Entry 1IOS (X-ray diffraction, 1.76 A resolution); this record covers chain A.

# Chain A
Name: Lysozyme C
Organism: Gallus gallus
Notes: EC 3.2.1.17
UniProtKB: P00698 (LYSC_CHICK); residues 1-129 here correspond to UniProt positions 19-147 (UniProt number = residue number + 18)
Chain sequence (129 residues; row label = number of the first residue in the row):
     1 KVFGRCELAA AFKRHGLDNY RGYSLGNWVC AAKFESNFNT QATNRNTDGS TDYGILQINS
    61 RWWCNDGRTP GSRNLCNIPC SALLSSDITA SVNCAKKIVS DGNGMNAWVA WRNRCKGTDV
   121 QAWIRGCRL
Disulfides: Cys6-Cys127, Cys30-Cys115, Cys64-Cys80, Cys76-Cys94
Sequence notes: engineered mutation Phe12 (Met30 in P00698)
Swiss-Prot annotation at these positions:
  - active site: Glu35, Asp52
  - binding site (substrate): Asp101

# Summary
Curated annotation (UniProt) lists active-site residues Glu35 and Asp52 and substrate-binding residue Asp101.
Chain A is Lysozyme C (Gallus gallus); the structure, Stabilization of hen egg white lysozyme by a
cavity-filling mutation, was determined by X-ray diffraction, deposited together with 1IOQ, 1IOR and 1IOT.
